8YN5 - chains A and B of the 5 polymer chains in the assembly; structure by electron microscopy, 2.70 A resolution.

== Chain A ==
Molecule: Guanine nucleotide-binding protein G(i) subunit alpha-1
Source organism: Homo sapiens
UniProt: P63096 (GNAI1_HUMAN); residue numbers follow UniProt; this construct covers 1-354
Amino-acid sequence (354 residues; each row starts with the number of its first residue):
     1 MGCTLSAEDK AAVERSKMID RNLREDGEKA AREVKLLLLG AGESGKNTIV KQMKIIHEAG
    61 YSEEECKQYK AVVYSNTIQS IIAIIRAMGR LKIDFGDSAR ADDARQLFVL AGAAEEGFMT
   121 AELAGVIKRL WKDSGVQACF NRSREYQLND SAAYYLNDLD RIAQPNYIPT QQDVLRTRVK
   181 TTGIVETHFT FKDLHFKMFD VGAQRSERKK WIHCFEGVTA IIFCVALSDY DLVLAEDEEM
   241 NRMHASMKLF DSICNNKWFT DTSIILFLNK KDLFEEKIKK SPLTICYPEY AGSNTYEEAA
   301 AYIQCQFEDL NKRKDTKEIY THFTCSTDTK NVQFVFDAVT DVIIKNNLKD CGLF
Not modelled in the structure: 1-3, 55-181
Differences from the reference sequence: engineered mutation Asn47 (Ser in P63096), Ala203 (Gly in P63096), Ala245 (Glu in P63096), Ser326 (Ala in P63096)
UniProt features mapped onto this chain:
  - region: Lys35 to Lys46, Thr48 (G1 motif), Asp173 to Thr181 (G2 motif), Phe196 to Gly202, Gln204, Arg205 (G3 motif), Ile265 to Asp272 (G4 motif), Thr324, Cys325, Thr327 to Thr329 (G5 motif)
  - binding site (GTP): Glu43 to Lys46, Thr48, Ser151, Leu175 to Thr181, Asp200 to Gly202, Gln204, Asn269 to Asp272
  - binding site (Mg(2+)): Thr181
  - modified residue: Arg178 (ADP-ribosylarginine), Gln204 (Deamidated glutamine), Cys351 (ADP-ribosylcysteine)
  - lipidation: Gly2 (N-myristoyl glycine), Cys3 (S-palmitoyl cysteine)
  - natural variant: Gly40 (G40C: In NEDHISB; G40R: In NEDHISB), Gly45 (G45D: In NEDHISB), Thr48 (T48I: In NEDHISB; T48K: In NEDHISB), Gln52 (Q52P: In NEDHISB), Ser75 (deletion: In NEDHISB; uncertain significance), Gln172 (deletion: In NEDHISB), Asp173 (D173V: In NEDHISB), Glu186 to Phe189 (deletion: In NEDHISB; uncertain significance), Cys224 (C224Y: In NEDHISB), Lys270 (K270N: In NEDHISB; K270R: In NEDHISB), Asp272 (D272G: In NEDHISB), Val332 (V332E: In NEDHISB; uncertain significance)
  - mutagenesis: Gly42 (G42R: Abolishes switch to an activated conformation and dissociation from beta and gamma subunits upon GTP binding. Abolishes interaction with RGS family members), Glu116 (E116L: Enhances interaction (inactive GDP-bound) with RGS14), Gln147 (Q147L: Enhances interaction (inactive GDP-bound) with RGS14)

== Chain B ==
Molecule: Guanine nucleotide-binding protein G(I)/G(S)/G(T) subunit beta-1
Source organism: Homo sapiens
UniProt: P62873 (GBB1_HUMAN); numbering as in UniProt (aligned over 2-340)
Amino-acid sequence (376 residues; row label = number of the first residue in the row; numbers below 1 keep their minus sign (Met-9 is residue -9)):
    -9 MHHHHHHGSS GSELDQLRQE AEQLKNQIRD ARKACADATL SQITNNIDPV GRIQMRTRRT
    51 LRGHLAKIYA MHWGTDSRLL VSASQDGKLI IWDSYTTNKV HAIPLRSSWV MTCAYAPSGN
   111 YVACGGLDNI CSIYNLKTRE GNVRVSRELA GHTGYLSCCR FLDDNQIVTS SGDTTCALWD
   171 IETGQQTTTF TGHTGDVMSL SLAPDTRLFV SGACDASAKL WDVREGMCRQ TFTGHESDIN
   231 AICFFPNGNA FATGSDDATC RLFDLRADQE LMTYSHDNII CGITSVSFSK SGRLLLAGYD
   291 DFNCNVWDAL KADRAGVLAG HDNRVSCLGV TDDGMAVATG SWDSFLKIWN GSSGGGGSGG
   351 GGSSGVSGWR LFKKIS
Not modelled in the structure: -9 to 1, 344-366
Differences from the reference sequence: initiating methionine (-9); expression tag (-8 to 1, 341-366)
UniProt features mapped onto this chain:
  - modified residue: Ser2 (N-acetylserine), His266 (Phosphohistidine)
  - natural variant: Leu30 (L30F: In MRD42; uncertain significance), Arg52 (R52G: In MRD42), Gly64 (G64V: In MRD42), Asp76 (D76E: In MRD42; D76G: In MRD42), Gly77 (G77S: In MRD42), Lys78 (K78R: In MRD42), Ile80 (I80N: In MRD42; I80T: In MRD42), His91 (H91R: In MRD42; uncertain significance), Ala92 (A92T: In MRD42), Pro94 (P94S: In MRD42), Leu95 (L95P: In MRD42), Arg96 (R96L: In MRD42), 5 further natural variant entries in UniProt

== Interface between chain A and chain B ==
Contacting residue pairs (53):
  Ala12(A) with Asn88(B)
  Val13(A) with Asn88(B)
  Arg15(A) with Val90(B), hydrogen bond (side chain-backbone); His91(B), hydrogen bond
  Ser16(A) with Asn88(B); Lys89(B), hydrogen bond (side chain-backbone)
  Ile19(A) with Lys89(B); Ala92(B), hydrophobic
  Asp20(A) with Lys89(B), salt bridge
  Leu23(A) with Gly53(B); Leu55(B); Lys78(B); Ile80(B), hydrophobic; Lys89(B)
  Asp26(A) with Lys78(B), salt bridge
  Gly27(A) with Leu55(B)
  Thr182(A) with Asp118(B); Asn119(B), hydrogen bond (backbone-side chain)
  Gly183(A) with Leu117(B); Asn119(B)
  Ile184(A) with Trp99(B); Leu117(B), hydrogen bond (backbone-backbone)
  Glu186(A) with Trp99(B), hydrogen bond
  Phe199(A) with Trp99(B), hydrophobic
  Gln204(A) with Leu117(B), hydrogen bond (side chain-backbone); Asn119(B), hydrogen bond; Tyr145(B)
  Ser206(A) with Tyr145(B); Gly162(B); Asp186(B)
  Glu207(A) with Asp186(B), hydrogen bond (backbone-side chain); Cys204(B)
  Lys209(A) with Asp228(B), salt bridge
  Lys210(A) with Tyr145(B); Met188(B); Cys204(B); Asp228(B), salt bridge; Asn230(B), hydrogen bond; Asp246(B), salt bridge
  Trp211(A) with Leu117(B), hydrophobic; Tyr145(B)
  His213(A) with Lys57(B); Tyr59(B), hydrogen bond; Trp332(B)
  Cys214(A) with Tyr59(B); Gln75(B), hydrogen bond; Trp99(B)
  Phe215(A) with Trp99(B), hydrophobic; Leu117(B), hydrophobic
  Glu216(A) with Lys57(B), salt bridge
  Lys257(A) with Arg314(B)
  Trp258(A) with Arg314(B); Trp332(B), hydrophobic
Also at the interface, not in a pair above, chain A (27 interface residues in all): Lys35
Also at the interface, not in a pair above, chain B (34 interface residues in all): Arg52, Thr87, Ser97, Ser98, Met101, Ile120, His142, Gly144

== Summary ==
27 residues of chain A and 34 residues of chain B are in contact; the contacts include 12 hydrogen bonds and 6
salt bridges. Polar pairs include Asp20(A)-Lys89(B), Asp26(A)-Lys78(B) and Lys209(A)-Asp228(B).
Chain A is Guanine nucleotide-binding protein G(i) subunit alpha-1 and chain B is Guanine nucleotide-binding
protein G(I)/G(S)/G(T) subunit beta-1, both from Homo sapiens; the structure, Cryo-EM structure of histamine
H3 receptor in complex with histamine and Gi, was determined by electron microscopy together with 8YN2, 8YN3,
8YN4, 8YN6, 8YN7, 8YN8, 8YN9 and 8YNA from the same study.
